4ZQ9 - chains B and E of the 5 polymer chains in the assembly; structure by X-ray diffraction, 2.60 A resolution.

[Chain B]
Molecule: Protein Rep68
Organism: Adeno-associated virus 2 (isolate Srivastava/1982)
Notes: EC 3.6.4.12; fragment: Origin binding domain
Reference sequence: P03132 (REP68_AAV2S); residue numbers follow UniProt; this construct covers 1-208
Sequence (211 residues; row label = number of the first residue in the row; numbers below 1 keep their minus sign (Gly-2 is residue -2)):
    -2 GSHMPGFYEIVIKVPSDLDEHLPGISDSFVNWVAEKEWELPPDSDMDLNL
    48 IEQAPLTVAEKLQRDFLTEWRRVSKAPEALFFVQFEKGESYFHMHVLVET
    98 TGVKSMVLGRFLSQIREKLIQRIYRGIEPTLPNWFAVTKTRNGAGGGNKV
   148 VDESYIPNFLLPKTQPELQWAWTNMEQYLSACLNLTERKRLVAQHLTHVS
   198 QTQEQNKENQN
Not modelled in the structure: -2 to 1, 17-20, 195-208
Construct notes: expression tag (-2 to 0); conflict Glu17 (Gly in P03132); engineered mutation Ser151 (Cys in P03132), Phe156 (Tyr in P03132)
UniProt features mapped onto this chain:
  - motif: His90 to His92 (RCR-2)
  - binding site (a divalent metal cation): Glu83, His90, His92
What the authors report for this chain:
  - binding site for the 21-nt DNA strand: Arg107, Arg138, Ala141
  - binding site for the 21-nt DNA strand (chain E): Arg138, Gly142
  - specificity-determining residues: Arg107, Arg138, Ala141, Gly142

[Chain E]
Molecule: 21-nt DNA strand
Sequence (21 nucleotides; each row starts with the number of its first residue):
    22 CGCCCAGCGAGCGAGCGAGCG

[Interface between chain B and chain E]
Residue-residue contacts - 17 pairs, chain B then chain E:
  Ser102(B) - DC29(E)  sugar contact
  Ser102(B) - DG30(E)  hydrogen bond to the phosphate
  Met103(B) - DG28(E)  base contact
  Met103(B) - DC29(E)  sugar contact
  Gly106(B) - DG28(E)  phosphate contact
  Gly106(B) - DC29(E)  hydrogen bond to the phosphate
  Arg107(B) - DA27(E)  base contact
  Ser110(B) - DG28(E)  phosphate contact
  Lys136(B) - DC29(E)  salt bridge to the phosphate
  Arg138(B) - DA31(E)  base contact
  Arg138(B) - DG32(E)  hydrogen bond to the base
  Gly142(B) - DG30(E)  base contact
  Gly142(B) - DA31(E)  hydrogen bond to the base
  Gly143(B) - DG30(E)  base contact
  Gly144(B) - DG30(E)  phosphate contact
  Asn145(B) - DC29(E)  hydrogen bond to the phosphate
  Asn145(B) - DG30(E)  hydrogen bond to the phosphate
Other interface residues (no listed pair), chain B (12 interface residues in all): Leu105
Other interface residues (no listed pair), chain E (7 interface residues in all): DC33

[Summary]
Chain B and chain E form an interface of 12 and 7 residues respectively, with 6 hydrogen bonds and 1 salt
bridge. Polar pairs include Arg138(B)-DG32(E), Gly142(B)-DA31(E) and Ser102(B)-DG30(E). From the paper: a
binding site for the 21-nt DNA strand at Arg107(B), Arg138(B) and Ala141(B); a binding site for the 21-nt DNA
strand (chain E) at Arg138(B) and Gly142(B).
Chain B is Protein Rep68 (Adeno-associated virus 2 (isolate Srivastava/1982)) and chain E is a 21-nt DNA
strand; the structure, X-ray structure of AAV-2 OBD bound to AAVS1 site 3:1, was determined by X-ray
diffraction (same publication as 5BYG).
